6CNA - chains B and D of the 4 polymer chains in the assembly; structure by electron microscopy, 4.60 A resolution (low resolution: residue-level contacts below are approximate; hydrogen-bond / salt-bridge calls are withheld).

# Chain B (and D)
Protein: Glutamate receptor ionotropic, NMDA 2B
Organism: Rattus norvegicus
Notes: chain D of this document is another copy of the same molecule, construct and numbering; everything in this record applies to it too
Reference sequence: Q00960 (NMDE2_RAT); numbering as in UniProt (aligned over 34-843)
Sequence (812 residues; each row starts with the number of its first residue):
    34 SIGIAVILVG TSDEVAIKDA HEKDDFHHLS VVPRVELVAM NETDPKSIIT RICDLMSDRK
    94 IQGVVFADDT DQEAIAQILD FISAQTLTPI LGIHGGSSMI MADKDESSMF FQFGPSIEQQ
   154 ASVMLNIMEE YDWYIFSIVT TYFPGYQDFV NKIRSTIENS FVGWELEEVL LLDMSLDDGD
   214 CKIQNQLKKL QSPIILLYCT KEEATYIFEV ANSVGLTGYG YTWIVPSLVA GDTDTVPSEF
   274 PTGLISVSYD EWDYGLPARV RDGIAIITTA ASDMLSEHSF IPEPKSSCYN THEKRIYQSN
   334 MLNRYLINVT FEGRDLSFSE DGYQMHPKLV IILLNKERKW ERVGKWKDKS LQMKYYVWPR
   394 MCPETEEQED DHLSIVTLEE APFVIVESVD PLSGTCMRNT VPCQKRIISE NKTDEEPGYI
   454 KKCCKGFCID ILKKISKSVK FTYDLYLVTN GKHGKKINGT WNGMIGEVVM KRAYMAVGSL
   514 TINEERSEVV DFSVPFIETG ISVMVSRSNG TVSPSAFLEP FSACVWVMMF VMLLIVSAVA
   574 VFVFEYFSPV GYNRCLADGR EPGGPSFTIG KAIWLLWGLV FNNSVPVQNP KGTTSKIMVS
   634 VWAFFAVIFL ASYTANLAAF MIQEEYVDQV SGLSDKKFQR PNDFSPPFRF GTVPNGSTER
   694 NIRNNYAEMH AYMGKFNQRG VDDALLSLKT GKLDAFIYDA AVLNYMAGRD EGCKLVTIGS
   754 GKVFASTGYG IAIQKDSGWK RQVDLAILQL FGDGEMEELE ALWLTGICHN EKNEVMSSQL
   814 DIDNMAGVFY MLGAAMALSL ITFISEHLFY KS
Unresolved in the structure: 399-402, 579-601
Disulfides: Cys-86/Cys-321, Cys-429/Cys-456, Cys-436/Cys-457, Cys-746/Cys-801
Covalently attached groups: N-acetylglucosamine (NAG) linked to Asn-74, Asn-341, Asn-688
Differences from the reference sequence: conflict Cys-214 (Ser in Q00960), Asp-348 (Asn in Q00960), Cys-557 (Asp in Q00960), Ser-838 (Cys in Q00960); expression tag (844-845)
UniProt features mapped onto this chain:
  - region: Lys-604 to Pro-623 (Pore-forming)
  - binding site (Zn(2+)): His-127, Glu-284
  - binding site (L-glutamate): Thr-514, Arg-519, Ser-690, Thr-691, Asp-732
  - site: Asn-615 (Functional determinant of NMDA receptors)
  - glycosylation (N-linked (GlcNAc...) asparagine): Asn-74, Asn-341, Asn-444, Asn-491, Asn-542, Asn-688
  - mutagenesis: His-60 (H60A: Normal zinc binding), His-127 (H127A: Reduced zinc binding), Asp-283 (D283A: Slightly reduced zinc binding), Glu-284 (E284A: Reduced zinc binding), His-311 (H311A: Normal zinc binding), His-359 (H359A: Normal zinc binding)

# How chain B and chain D interact
Pairs across the interface (7):
  Gly-212(B) with Gly-212(D); Cys-214(D)
  Asp-213(B) with Cys-214(D)
  Cys-214(B) with Gly-212(D); Asp-213(D)
  Asn-218(B) with Asn-218(D)
  Asn-615(B) with Asn-615(D)

# In short
The chain B/chain D interface involves 5 residues from each chain. N-acetylglucosamine is covalently linked to
Asn-74(B), Asn-341(B) and Asn-688(B). From UniProt: Zn2+-binding residues His-127(B) and Glu-284(B), 5
L-glutamate-binding residues and 6 mutagenesis sites on chain B.
Both chains are Glutamate receptor ionotropic, NMDA 2B (Rattus norvegicus). Entry 6CNA (GluN1-GluN2B NMDA
receptors with exon 5) was determined by electron microscopy.
